3H1H - chains A and G of the 20 polymer chains in the assembly; structure by X-ray diffraction, 3.16 A resolution.

[Chain A]
Name: Ubiquinol-cytochrome-C reductase complex core protein I, mitochondrial
Organism: Gallus gallus
Notes: EC 1.10.2.2
Sequence (446 residues; each row starts with the number of its first residue):
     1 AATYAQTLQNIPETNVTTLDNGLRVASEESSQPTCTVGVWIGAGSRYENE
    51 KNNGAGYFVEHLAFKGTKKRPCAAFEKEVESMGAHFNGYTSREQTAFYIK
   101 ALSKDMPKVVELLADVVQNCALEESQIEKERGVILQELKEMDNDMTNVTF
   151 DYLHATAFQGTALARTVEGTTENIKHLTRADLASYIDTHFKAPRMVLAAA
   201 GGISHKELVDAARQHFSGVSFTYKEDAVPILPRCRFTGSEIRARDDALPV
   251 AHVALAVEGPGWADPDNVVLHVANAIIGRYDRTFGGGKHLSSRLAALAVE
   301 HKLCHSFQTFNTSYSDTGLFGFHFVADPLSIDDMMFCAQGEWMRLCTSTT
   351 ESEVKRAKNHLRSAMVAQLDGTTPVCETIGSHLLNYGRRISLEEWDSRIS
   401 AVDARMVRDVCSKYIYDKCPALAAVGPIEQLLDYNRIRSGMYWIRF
Not modelled in the structure: 1, 445-446

[Chain G]
Name: Ubiquinol-cytochrome C reductase complex ubiquinone-binding protein qp-C
Organism: Gallus gallus
Notes: EC 1.10.2.2
Sequence (81 residues; row label = number of the first residue in the row):
     1 GIHFGNLARVRHIITYSLSPFEQRAIPNIFSDALPNVWRRFSSQVFKVAP
    51 PFLGAYLLYSWGTQEFERLKRKNPADYENDQ
Not modelled in the structure: 1

[Interface between chain A and chain G]
Contacting residue pairs (40; chain A residue first):
  Gln-159(A) / Leu-18(G)
  Phe-236(A) / Glu-22(G)
  Thr-237(A) / Glu-22(G)
  Gly-238(A) / Leu-18(G)
  Gly-238(A) / Ser-19(G)  hydrogen bond (backbone-backbone)
  Gly-238(A) / Glu-22(G)
  Ser-239(A) / Ser-17(G)
  Ser-239(A) / Leu-18(G)
  Glu-240(A) / Tyr-16(G)
  Glu-240(A) / Ser-17(G)  hydrogen bond (backbone-backbone)
  Ile-241(A) / Ile-14(G)  hydrophobic
  Ile-241(A) / Thr-15(G)
  Arg-242(A) / Ile-13(G)
  Arg-242(A) / Ile-14(G)
  Arg-242(A) / Thr-15(G)  hydrogen bond (backbone-backbone)
  Arg-244(A) / Ala-8(G)  hydrogen bond (side chain-backbone)
  Arg-244(A) / Val-10(G)
  Arg-244(A) / Arg-11(G)
  Arg-244(A) / His-12(G)  hydrogen bond (backbone-backbone)
  Arg-244(A) / Ile-13(G)  hydrogen bond (backbone-backbone)
  Asp-245(A) / Val-10(G)
  Asp-245(A) / Arg-11(G)  salt bridge
  Asp-245(A) / His-12(G)  salt bridge
  Asp-246(A) / Ala-8(G)
  Asp-246(A) / Arg-9(G)
  Asp-246(A) / Val-10(G)  hydrogen bond (side chain-backbone)
  Ala-247(A) / Arg-9(G)
  Ala-247(A) / Arg-11(G)
  Leu-329(A) / Gly-5(G)
  Cys-419(A) / Ser-19(G)  hydrogen bond
  Cys-419(A) / Phe-21(G)  hydrophobic
  Glu-429(A) / Gly-5(G)  hydrogen bond (side chain-backbone)
  Glu-429(A) / Asn-6(G)
  Glu-429(A) / Leu-7(G)  hydrogen bond (side chain-backbone)
  Glu-429(A) / Ala-8(G)  hydrogen bond (side chain-backbone)
  Gln-430(A) / Phe-4(G)  hydrogen bond (side chain-backbone)
  Leu-432(A) / Phe-4(G)  hydrophobic
  Tyr-434(A) / Ser-19(G)
  Asn-435(A) / Pro-20(G)
  Arg-438(A) / Phe-21(G)
Interface residues without a listed pair, chain A (22 interface residues in all): Tyr-152, Ala-243

[In short]
The interface between chain A and chain G involves 22 residues on one side and 19 on the other; the contacts
include 12 hydrogen bonds and 2 salt bridges. Among the polar pairs are Asp-245(A)/Arg-11(G),
Asp-245(A)/His-12(G) and Arg-244(A)/Ala-8(G).
Chain A is Ubiquinol-cytochrome-C reductase complex core protein I, mitochondrial and chain G is
Ubiquinol-cytochrome C reductase complex ubiquinone-binding protein qp-C, both from Gallus gallus; the
structure, Cytochrome bc1 complex from chicken, was determined by X-ray diffraction, deposited together with
3H1I and 3H1J.
